PDB entry 5B1L | X-ray diffraction, 2.35 A resolution | chains B and J of the 10 polymer chains in the assembly

[Chain B]
Protein: Histone H4
Source organism: Mus musculus
Reference sequence: P62806 (H4_MOUSE); residues 0-102 here correspond to UniProt positions 1-103 (UniProt number = residue number + 1)
Amino-acid sequence (106 residues; each row starts with the number of its first residue; numbers below 1 keep their minus sign (Gly-3 is residue -3)):
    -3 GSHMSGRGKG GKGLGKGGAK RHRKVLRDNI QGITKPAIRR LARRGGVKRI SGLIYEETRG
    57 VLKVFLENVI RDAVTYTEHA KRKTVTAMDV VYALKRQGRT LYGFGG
Not modelled in the structure: -3 to 24
Differences from the reference sequence: expression tag (-3 to -1)
Swiss-Prot annotation at these positions:
  - DNA-binding region: Lys16 to Lys20
  - modified residue: Ser1 (N-acetylserine), Arg3 (Asymmetric dimethylarginine), Lys5 (N6-(2-hydroxyisobutyryl)lysine), Lys8 (N6-(2-hydroxyisobutyryl)lysine), Lys12 (N6-(2-hydroxyisobutyryl)lysine), Lys16 (N6-(2-hydroxyisobutyryl)lysine), Lys20 (N6,N6,N6-trimethyllysine), Lys31 (N6-(2-hydroxyisobutyryl)lysine), Lys44 (N6-(2-hydroxyisobutyryl)lysine), Ser47 (Phosphoserine), Tyr51 (Phosphotyrosine), Lys59 (N6-(2-hydroxyisobutyryl)lysine), Lys77 (N6-(2-hydroxyisobutyryl)lysine), Lys79 (N6-(2-hydroxyisobutyryl)lysine), Thr80 (Phosphothreonine), Tyr88 (Phosphotyrosine), Lys91 (N6-(2-hydroxyisobutyryl)lysine)
  - cross-link (Glycyl lysine isopeptide (Lys-Gly)): Lys12 (interchain with G-Cter in SUMO2), Lys20 (interchain with G-Cter in SUMO2), Lys31 (interchain with G-Cter in SUMO2), Lys59 (interchain with G-Cter in SUMO2), Lys79 (interchain with G-Cter in SUMO2), Lys91 (interchain with G-Cter in SUMO2)

[Chain J]
Molecule: 146-nt DNA strand
Source organism: Homo sapiens
Sequence (146 nucleotides; row label = number of the first residue in the row):
   147 ATCAATATCC ACCTGCAGAT TCTACCAAAA GTGTATTTGG AAACTGCTCC ATCAAAAGGC
   207 ATGTTCAGCT GAATTCAGCT GAACATGCCT TTTGATGGAG CAGTTTCCAA ATACACTTTT
   267 GGTAGAATCT GCAGGTGGAT ATTGAT
Not modelled in the structure: 292
Ion coordination: Mn2+ site 1 near DT183 (its only coordinating residue here); Mn2+ site 2: DG185, DG186; Mn2+ site 3 near DG217 (its only coordinating residue here); Mn2+ site 4 near DG267 (its only coordinating residue here); Mn2+ site 5 near DG280 (its only coordinating residue here)

[Interface between chain B and chain J]
Contacting residue pairs (13; chain B residue first):
  Arg35(B) - DA228(J)  salt bridge to the phosphate
  Arg45(B) - DT226(J)  base contact
  Arg45(B) - DG227(J)  hydrogen bond to the sugar
  Arg45(B) - DA228(J)  phosphate contact
  Ile46(B) - DG227(J)  sugar contact
  Ile46(B) - DA228(J)  hydrogen bond to the phosphate
  Ser47(B) - DG227(J)  phosphate contact
  Gly48(B) - DG227(J)  hydrogen bond to the phosphate
  Arg78(B) - DA248(J)  phosphate contact
  Lys79(B) - DC247(J)  phosphate contact
  Lys79(B) - DA248(J)  hydrogen bond to the phosphate
  Thr80(B) - DC247(J)  hydrogen bond to the phosphate
  Thr80(B) - DA248(J)  hydrogen bond to the phosphate
Interface residues without a listed pair, chain B (12 interface residues in all): Arg39, Lys44, Tyr51, Lys77
Interface residues without a listed pair, chain J (7 interface residues in all): DA229, DG249

[In short]
12 residues of chain B face 7 of chain J across their interface; the contacts include 6 hydrogen bonds and 1
salt bridge. Polar contacts include Arg45(B)-DG227(J), Ile46(B)-DA228(J) and Gly48(B)-DG227(J). UniProt lists
a DNA-binding region on chain B.
Here chain B is Histone H4 (Mus musculus) and chain J is a 146-nt DNA strand (Homo sapiens). Entry 5B1L (The
mouse nucleosome structure containing H3t) was determined by X-ray diffraction, deposited together with 5B1M.
